Entry 6NZW (electron microscopy, 3.21 A resolution); this record covers chains A and B of the 6 polymer chains in the assembly.

Chain A (and B):
Protein: Volume-regulated anion channel subunit LRRC8A
From: Mus musculus
Notes: chain B of this document is another copy of the same molecule, construct and numbering; everything in this record applies to it too
Reference sequence: Q80WG5 (LRC8A_MOUSE); numbering as in UniProt (aligned over 1-810)
Amino-acid sequence (820 residues; numbered 1 to 820; the number before each row is that of its first residue):
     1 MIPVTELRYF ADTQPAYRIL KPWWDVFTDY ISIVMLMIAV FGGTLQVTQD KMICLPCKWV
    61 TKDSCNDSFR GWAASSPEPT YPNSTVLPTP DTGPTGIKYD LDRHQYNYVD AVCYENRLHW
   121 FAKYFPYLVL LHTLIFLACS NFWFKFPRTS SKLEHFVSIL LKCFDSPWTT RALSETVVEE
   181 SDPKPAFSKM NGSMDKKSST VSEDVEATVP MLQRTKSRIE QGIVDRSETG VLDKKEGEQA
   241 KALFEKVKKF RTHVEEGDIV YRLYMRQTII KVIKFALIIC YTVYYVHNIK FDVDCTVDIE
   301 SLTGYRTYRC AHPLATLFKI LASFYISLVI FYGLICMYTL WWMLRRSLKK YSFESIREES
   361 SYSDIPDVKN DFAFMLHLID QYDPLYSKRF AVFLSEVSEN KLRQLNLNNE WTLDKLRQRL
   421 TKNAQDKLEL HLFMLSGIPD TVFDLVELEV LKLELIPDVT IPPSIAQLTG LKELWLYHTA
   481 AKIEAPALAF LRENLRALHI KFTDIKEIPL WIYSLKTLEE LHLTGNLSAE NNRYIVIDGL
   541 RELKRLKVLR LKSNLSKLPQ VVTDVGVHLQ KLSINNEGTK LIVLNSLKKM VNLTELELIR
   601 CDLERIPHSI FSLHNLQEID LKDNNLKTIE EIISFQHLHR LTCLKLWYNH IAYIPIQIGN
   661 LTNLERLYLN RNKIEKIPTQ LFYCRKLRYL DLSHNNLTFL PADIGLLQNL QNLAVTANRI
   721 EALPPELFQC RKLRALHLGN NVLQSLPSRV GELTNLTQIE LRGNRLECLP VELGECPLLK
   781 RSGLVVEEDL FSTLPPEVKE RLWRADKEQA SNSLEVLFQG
Unresolved in the structure: 1-14, 69-91, 175-232, 409-820
Sequence notes: expression tag (811-820)
Cystine bridges: Cys54-Cys310, Cys57-Cys65, Cys113-Cys295
Swiss-Prot annotation at these positions:
  - motif: Leu706, Leu707 (Di-leucine motif)
  - site: Arg103 (Required for anion selectivity)
  - modified residue: Met1 (N-acetylmethionine), Thr200 (Phosphothreonine), Ser202 (Phosphoserine), Thr215 (Phosphothreonine), Ser217 (Phosphoserine)
  - glycosylation (N-linked (GlcNAc...) asparagine): Asn66, Asn83
  - natural variant: Phe443 to Ala810 (deletion: In ebo)
  - mutagenesis: Val40 (V40D: Abolishes activity in hypotonic solution), Thr44 (T44D: Abolishes activity in hypotonic solution), Val47 (V47D: Abolishes activity in hypotonic solution; V47K/N: Impairs activity in hypotonic solution), Thr48 (T48D: Abolishes activity in hypotonic solution; T48W/Y/K/N: Impairs activity in hypotonic solution), Arg103 (R103A: No effect on anion channel activity. Impairs channel selectivity, so that the channel is also permeable to Na(+) ions)
From the paper describing this entry:
  - binding site for the ligand L9Y: Arg103
  - conformationally variable residues (helix shift): Pro15, Arg18, Lys162, Thr170, Lys249, Ile356, Ser387, Glu399

Interface between chain A and chain B:
Pairs across the interface (50):
  Val47(A) with Leu45(B), hydrophobic; Gln49(B)
  Lys58(A) with Pro94(B)
  Tyr99(A) with Gly96(B), hydrogen bond (backbone-backbone)
  Asp100(A) with Gly96(B); Ile97(B)
  Leu101(A) with Gly96(B)
  Asp102(A) with Tyr106(B), hydrogen bond
  Arg103(A) with Arg103(B)
  His104(A) with Ile53(B); Cys54(B); Leu55(B); Tyr106(B); Asn107(B); Asp110(B), salt bridge
  Gln105(A) with Leu55(B); Ile97(B), hydrogen bond (side chain-backbone); Tyr99(B)
  Tyr108(A) with Ile53(B); Asp292(B); Arg309(B); Ala311(B), hydrophobic
  Glu115(A) with Phe291(B); Pro313(B); Thr316(B), hydrogen bond
  Tyr124(A) with Thr316(B)
  Tyr127(A) with Phe41(B), hydrophobic
  Phe142(A) with Phe27(B), hydrophobic
  Lys145(A) with Tyr30(B)
  Pro147(A) with Trp23(B); Tyr382(B)
  Ser151(A) with Tyr382(B); Asp383(B)
  Lys249(A) with Ser174(B)
  Glu300(A) with Ile97(B)
  Ser301(A) with Trp59(B); Asp67(B); Ile97(B); Tyr99(B)
  Leu302(A) with Cys57(B), hydrophobic; Ile97(B); Tyr99(B), hydrogen bond (backbone-side chain)
  Thr303(A) with Gly96(B); Ile97(B), hydrogen bond (backbone-backbone)
  Gly304(A) with Pro94(B); Thr95(B); Ile97(B)
  Tyr305(A) with Pro94(B); Thr95(B); Gly96(B), hydrogen bond (side chain-backbone)
Also at the interface, not in a pair above, chain A (32 interface residues in all): Asn107, Ala111, Val112, Leu131, Leu134, Phe146, Arg148, Glu245
Also at the interface, not in a pair above, chain B (40 interface residues in all): Val26, Met37, Pro56, Ser68, Lys98, Thr170, Leu173, Cys310, Leu317, Phe324

In short:
32 residues of chain A face 40 of chain B across their interface; the contacts include 7 hydrogen bonds and 1
salt bridge. Polar pairs include His104(A)-Asp110(B), Asp102(A)-Tyr106(B) and Gln105(A)-Ile97(B). From the
paper: a binding site for the ligand L9Y at Arg103(A); conformational variability at Pro15(A), Arg18(A) and
Lys162(A) among others.
Both chains are Volume-regulated anion channel subunit LRRC8A (Mus musculus). Entry 6NZW (LRRC8A-DCPIB in
MSP1E3D1 nanodisc constricted state) was determined by electron microscopy (same publication as 6NZZ and
6O00).
